PDB entry 1YHU | X-ray diffraction, 3.15 A resolution | chains F and J of the 24 polymer chains in the assembly

Chain F (and J):
Molecule: Giant hemoglobins B chain
Organism: Riftia pachyptila
Notes: chain J of this document is another copy of the same molecule, construct and numbering; everything in this record applies to it too
UniProt: P80592 (GLBB_RIFPA); residue numbers follow UniProt; this construct covers 1-144
Chain sequence (144 residues; each row starts with the number of its first residue):
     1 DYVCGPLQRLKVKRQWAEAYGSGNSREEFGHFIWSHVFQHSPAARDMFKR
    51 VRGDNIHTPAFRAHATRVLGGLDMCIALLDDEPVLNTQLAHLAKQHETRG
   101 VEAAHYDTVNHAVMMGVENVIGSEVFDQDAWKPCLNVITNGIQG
Curated features (UniProtKB/Swiss-Prot):
  - binding site (heme b): His96
Disulfides: Cys4-Cys134
Bound ions: Zn2+ site 1: His31, His57 (shared with 1 residue of chain B); Zn2+ site 2: His36, His40, His111; heme Fe: His96 (together with oxygen molecule); Zn2+ site 3: Glu118 (shared with His31(J), His57(J) of chain J)
Small-molecule neighbours:
  - heme (HEM): Met47, Phe48, Arg50, Val51, His64, Arg67, Val68, Gly71, Leu72, Leu92, Gln95, His96, Arg99, Val101, His105, Tyr106, Val109, Asn110, Thr139, Ile142
  - oxygen molecule (OXY): Trp34, Phe48, His64, Val68, His96

Interface between chain F and chain J:
Residue-residue contacts - 15 pairs, chain F then chain J:
  Asp1(F) - Arg52(J)  salt bridge
  Glu118(F) - His31(J)  salt bridge
  Glu118(F) - His57(J)  salt bridge
  Ser123(F) - Glu28(J)
  Ser123(F) - His31(J)
  Ser123(F) - His57(J)
  Ser123(F) - Arg62(J)
  Glu124(F) - Glu27(J)
  Glu124(F) - Glu28(J)
  Glu124(F) - Arg62(J)  hydrogen bond (backbone-side chain)
  Gln128(F) - Asp54(J)
  Gln128(F) - Asn55(J)
  Gln128(F) - His57(J)  hydrogen bond
  Asp129(F) - Arg52(J)  salt bridge
  Asp129(F) - Asn55(J)
Interface residues without a listed pair, chain F (7 interface residues in all): Phe126

Overview:
Chain F and chain J form an interface of 7 and 8 residues respectively, with 2 hydrogen bonds and 4 salt
bridges. Polar pairs include Asp1(F)-Arg52(J), Glu118(F)-His31(J) and Glu118(F)-His57(J). Bound to chain F:
heme and oxygen molecule.
Both chains are Giant hemoglobins B chain (Riftia pachyptila). Entry 1YHU (Crystal structure of Riftia
pachyptila C1 hemoglobin reveals novel assembly of 24 subunits) was determined by X-ray diffraction.
